4Q4H - chains A and B; structure by X-ray diffraction, 2.53 A resolution.

Chain A:
Protein: ABC transporter
Organism: Thermotoga maritima
UniProtKB: Q9WYC3 (Q9WYC3_THEMA); residue numbers follow UniProt; this construct covers 2-577
Amino-acid sequence (587 residues; each row starts with the number of its first residue; numbers below 1 keep their minus sign (Gly-9 is residue -9)):
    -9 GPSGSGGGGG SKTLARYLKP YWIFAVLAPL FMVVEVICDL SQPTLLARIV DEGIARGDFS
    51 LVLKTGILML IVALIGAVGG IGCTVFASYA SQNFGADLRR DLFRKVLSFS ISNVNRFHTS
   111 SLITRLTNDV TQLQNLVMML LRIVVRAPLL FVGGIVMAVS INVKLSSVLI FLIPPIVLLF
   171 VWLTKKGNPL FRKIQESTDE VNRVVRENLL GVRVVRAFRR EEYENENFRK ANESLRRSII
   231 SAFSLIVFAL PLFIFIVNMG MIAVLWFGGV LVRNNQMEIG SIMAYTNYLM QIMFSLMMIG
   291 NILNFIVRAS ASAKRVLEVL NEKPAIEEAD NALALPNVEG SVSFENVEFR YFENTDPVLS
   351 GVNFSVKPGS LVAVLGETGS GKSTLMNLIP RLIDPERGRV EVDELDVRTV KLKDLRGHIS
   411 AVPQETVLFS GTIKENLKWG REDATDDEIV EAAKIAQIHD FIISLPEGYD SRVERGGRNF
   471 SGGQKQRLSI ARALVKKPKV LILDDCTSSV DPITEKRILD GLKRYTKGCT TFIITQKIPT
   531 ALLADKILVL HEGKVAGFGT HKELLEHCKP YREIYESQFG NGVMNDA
Unresolved in the structure: -9 to -3, 570-577
Differences from the reference sequence: expression tag (-9 to 1)
Reported in the primary citation:
  - conformationally variable residues (loop rearrangement): Asp494, Asp501
  - mutagenesis - D501A (16-fold): decreased catalytic activity on ATP

Chain B:
Protein: Uncharacterized ABC transporter ATP-binding protein TM_0288
Organism: Thermotoga maritima
UniProtKB: Q9WYC4 (Y288_THEMA); residue numbers follow UniProt; this construct covers 1-598
Amino-acid sequence (598 residues; each row starts with the number of its first residue):
     1 MPEIRRRPHG PILEKPALKN PTATLRRLLG YLRPHTFTLI MVFVFVTVSS ILGVLSPYLI
    61 GKTIDVVFVP RRFDLLPRYM LILGTIYALT SLLFWLQGKI MLTLSQDVVF RLRKELFEKL
   121 QRVPVGFFDR TPHGDIISRV INDVDNINNV LGNSIIQFFS GIVTLAGAVI MMFRVNVILS
   181 LVTLSIVPLT VLITQIVSSQ TRKYFYENQR VLGQLNGIIE EDISGLTVIK LFTREEKEME
   241 KFDRVNESLR KVGTKAQIFS GVLPPLMNMV NNLGFALISG FGGWLALKDI ITVGTIATFI
   301 GYSRQFTRPL NELSNQFNMI QMALASAERI FEILDLEEEK DDPDAVELRE VRGEIEFKNV
   361 WFSYDKKKPV LKDITFHIKP GQKVALVGPT GSGKTTIVNL LMRFYDVDRG QILVDGIDIR
   421 KIKRSSLRSS IGIVLQDTIL FSTTVKENLK YGNPGATDEE IKEAAKLTHS DHFIKHLPEG
   481 YETVLTDNGE DLSQGQRQLL AITRAFLANP KILILDEATS NVDTKTEKSI QAAMWKLMEG
   541 KTSIIIAHRL NTIKNADLII VLRDGEIVEM GKHDELIQKR GFYYELFTSQ YGLVVEKE
Unresolved in the structure: 1-9, 593-598
Curated features (UniProtKB/Swiss-Prot):
  - binding site (ATP): Gly388 to Thr395
Reported in the primary citation:
  - conformationally variable residues: Asn521
  - contacts within the chain: Ser493-Asp523 (hydrogen bond)
  - mutagenesis - D523A: increased catalytic activity on ATP
  - catalytic residues: Glu517 (proposed by the authors, not directly observed)

Chain A / chain B interface:
Pairs across the interface - 227 pairs, chain A then chain B:
  Tyr11(A) - Arg250(B)
  Glu25(A) - Pro265(B)
  Glu25(A) - Asn268(B)
  Asp29(A) - Asn268(B)  hydrogen bond
  Asp29(A) - Asn272(B)  hydrogen bond
  Gln32(A) - Asn272(B)
  Gln32(A) - Phe275(B)
  Leu36(A) - Phe275(B)  hydrophobic
  Leu36(A) - Ser279(B)
  Leu36(A) - Ile300(B)  hydrophobic
  Ile39(A) - Ser279(B)
  Gly43(A) - Leu287(B)
  Ile44(A) - Gly283(B)
  Ile44(A) - Ala286(B)  hydrophobic
  Ile44(A) - Leu287(B)
  Ile44(A) - Ile296(B)  hydrophobic
  Gly47(A) - Leu287(B)
  Asp48(A) - Leu287(B)
  Phe49(A) - Leu287(B)  hydrophobic
  Phe49(A) - Lys288(B)
  Val52(A) - Gly280(B)
  Val52(A) - Gly283(B)
  Val52(A) - Trp284(B)
  Val52(A) - Leu287(B)  hydrophobic
  Met59(A) - Phe275(B)  hydrophobic
  Met59(A) - Ala276(B)  hydrophobic
  Met59(A) - Ser279(B)
  Leu60(A) - Leu273(B)  hydrophobic
  Leu60(A) - Ala276(B)  hydrophobic
  Ala63(A) - Asn272(B)
  Ala63(A) - Leu273(B)  hydrophobic
  Leu64(A) - Met269(B)  hydrophobic
  Ala67(A) - Met269(B)  hydrophobic
  Gly70(A) - Pro265(B)
  Ile71(A) - Val262(B)  hydrophobic
  Ile71(A) - Pro265(B)
  Thr74(A) - Ile258(B)
  Thr74(A) - Gly261(B)
  Ser78(A) - Thr254(B)
  Ser78(A) - Gln257(B)
  Ser78(A) - Ile258(B)  hydrogen bond (side chain-backbone)
  Tyr79(A) - Thr254(B)
  Gln82(A) - Leu249(B)
  Gln82(A) - Gly253(B)
  Gln82(A) - Thr254(B)
  Asn83(A) - Arg250(B)  hydrogen bond
  Ala86(A) - Asn246(B)  hydrogen bond (backbone-side chain)
  Ala86(A) - Arg250(B)
  Asp87(A) - Arg250(B)  salt bridge
  Arg89(A) - Leu215(B)
  Arg89(A) - Phe242(B)
  Arg89(A) - Asn246(B)  hydrogen bond
  Arg89(A) - Leu249(B)
  Arg90(A) - Met239(B)
  Arg90(A) - Phe242(B)
  Arg90(A) - Asp243(B)  salt bridge
  Arg90(A) - Asn246(B)
  Phe93(A) - Asp222(B)
  Phe93(A) - Phe242(B)  hydrophobic
  Val96(A) - Ile223(B)  hydrophobic
  Val96(A) - Leu226(B)
  Leu97(A) - Lys230(B)  hydrogen bond (backbone-side chain)
  Leu97(A) - Glu235(B)
  Phe99(A) - Leu226(B)
  Phe99(A) - Lys230(B)
  Val104(A) - Leu226(B)  hydrophobic
  Thr109(A) - Ile223(B)
  Leu112(A) - Ile223(B)
  Ile113(A) - Glu220(B)
  Ile113(A) - Ile223(B)
  Leu116(A) - Ile219(B)
  Thr117(A) - Asn216(B)
  Asn125(A) - Gln257(B)
  Arg132(A) - Gly261(B)
  Arg136(A) - Asn268(B)
  Arg193(A) - Ser442(B)
  Val195(A) - Ile137(B)  hydrophobic
  Arg196(A) - Ile137(B)
  Glu197(A) - Phe441(B)
  Glu197(A) - Ser442(B)  hydrogen bond
  Glu197(A) - Asn488(B)
  Asn198(A) - Gln121(B)  hydrogen bond
  Leu199(A) - Leu120(B)  hydrophobic
  Leu199(A) - Phe128(B)  hydrophobic
  Leu199(A) - His133(B)
  Leu199(A) - Ile137(B)  hydrophobic
  Leu200(A) - His133(B)
  Leu200(A) - Ile439(B)  hydrophobic
  Gly201(A) - Ile439(B)
  Val202(A) - Phe128(B)  hydrophobic
  Arg203(A) - Val125(B)
  Arg203(A) - Asp129(B)  salt bridge
  Arg203(A) - Asn399(B)  hydrogen bond
  Arg203(A) - Phe404(B)
  Arg203(A) - Leu435(B)
  Val204(A) - Ile439(B)  hydrophobic
  Val204(A) - Arg504(B)
  Val205(A) - Gln121(B)
  Val205(A) - Tyr451(B)
  Arg206(A) - Leu120(B)  hydrogen bond (side chain-backbone)
  Arg206(A) - Gln121(B)  hydrogen bond (side chain-backbone)
  Arg206(A) - Arg122(B)
  Arg206(A) - Val123(B)  hydrogen bond (side chain-backbone)
  Arg206(A) - Pro124(B)
  Arg206(A) - Val125(B)
  Arg206(A) - Phe128(B)
  Arg206(A) - Glu339(B)  salt bridge
  Arg206(A) - Arg428(B)
  Ala207(A) - Arg428(B)
  Phe208(A) - Tyr451(B)  hydrophobic
  Phe208(A) - Gly452(B)
  Phe208(A) - Arg504(B)
  Phe208(A) - Ala508(B)  hydrophobic
  Arg209(A) - Ser425(B)
  Arg209(A) - Arg428(B)  hydrogen bond (side chain-backbone)
  Arg209(A) - Ser429(B)
  Arg209(A) - Gly452(B)
  Arg210(A) - Tyr451(B)  hydrogen bond (side chain-backbone)
  Glu211(A) - Gln121(B)
  Glu212(A) - Arg122(B)  salt bridge
  Tyr213(A) - Tyr451(B)  hydrophobic
  Glu214(A) - Phe117(B)
  Glu214(A) - Gln121(B)
  Glu214(A) - Tyr451(B)  hydrogen bond
  Asn215(A) - Phe117(B)
  Asn215(A) - Glu118(B)
  Phe218(A) - Arg113(B)
  Phe218(A) - Phe117(B)  hydrophobic
  Asn222(A) - Phe110(B)  hydrogen bond (side chain-backbone)
  Asn222(A) - Arg113(B)  hydrogen bond
  Glu223(A) - Phe110(B)
  Leu225(A) - Arg113(B)
  Arg226(A) - Gln106(B)
  Arg226(A) - Asp107(B)  salt bridge
  Arg226(A) - Phe110(B)
  Ile229(A) - Gln106(B)
  Ile230(A) - Leu102(B)
  Ile230(A) - Thr103(B)
  Ile230(A) - Gln106(B)
  Phe233(A) - Leu102(B)
  Ser234(A) - Leu102(B)
  Val237(A) - Trp95(B)
  Val237(A) - Gly98(B)
  Val237(A) - Lys99(B)
  Phe238(A) - Trp95(B)
  Pro241(A) - Ser91(B)  hydrogen bond (backbone-side chain)
  Pro241(A) - Phe94(B)
  Pro241(A) - Trp95(B)
  Ile244(A) - Ser91(B)
  Ile244(A) - Phe94(B)  hydrophobic
  Phe245(A) - Ala88(B)  hydrophobic
  Phe245(A) - Ser91(B)  hydrogen bond (backbone-side chain)
  Asn248(A) - Tyr87(B)
  Met249(A) - Gly84(B)
  Met251(A) - Tyr87(B)
  Ile252(A) - Met80(B)
  Ile252(A) - Leu83(B)  hydrophobic
  Ile252(A) - Tyr87(B)  hydrophobic
  Leu255(A) - Phe68(B)
  Leu255(A) - Met80(B)  hydrophobic
  Trp256(A) - Leu76(B)  hydrophobic
  Trp256(A) - Pro77(B)  hydrophobic
  Trp256(A) - Met80(B)
  Gly259(A) - Phe68(B)
  Gly259(A) - Phe73(B)
  Gly259(A) - Leu76(B)
  Val262(A) - Phe68(B)  hydrophobic
  Val262(A) - Arg71(B)  hydrogen bond (backbone-side chain)
  Val262(A) - Phe73(B)  hydrophobic
  Arg263(A) - Arg71(B)  hydrogen bond (backbone-side chain)
  Arg263(A) - Phe73(B)
  Asn265(A) - Arg71(B)  hydrogen bond
  Ile269(A) - Ile64(B)  hydrophobic
  Met273(A) - Ile64(B)  hydrophobic
  Met273(A) - Val293(B)  hydrophobic
  Met273(A) - Ala297(B)  hydrophobic
  Asn277(A) - Phe275(B)
  Asn277(A) - Ile300(B)
  Glu367(A) - Asp523(B)
  Glu367(A) - Thr524(B)  hydrogen bond (side chain-backbone)
  Thr368(A) - Asn521(B)
  Pro380(A) - Leu231(B)  hydrophobic
  Leu382(A) - Thr227(B)
  Lys403(A) - Thr233(B)
  Lys403(A) - Glu236(B)  salt bridge
  Arg406(A) - Lys230(B)
  Arg406(A) - Leu231(B)
  Ile409(A) - Leu231(B)
  Ala411(A) - Leu231(B)  hydrophobic
  Val417(A) - Gly225(B)
  Phe419(A) - Glu221(B)
  Phe419(A) - Asp222(B)
  Phe419(A) - Gly225(B)
  Phe419(A) - Val228(B)  hydrophobic
  Phe419(A) - Ile229(B)  hydrophobic
  Ser420(A) - Glu221(B)  hydrogen bond (backbone-side chain)
  Trp429(A) - Val228(B)
  Trp429(A) - Phe232(B)
  Trp429(A) - Arg234(B)
  Trp429(A) - Glu238(B)
  Gly430(A) - Phe232(B)
  Glu432(A) - Lys237(B)  salt bridge
  Arg465(A) - Gly217(B)
  Arg465(A) - Glu220(B)  salt bridge
  Arg465(A) - Glu221(B)
  Gly466(A) - Glu221(B)  hydrogen bond (backbone-side chain)
  Arg482(A) - Val228(B)
  Arg482(A) - Phe232(B)
  Lys486(A) - Leu231(B)  hydrogen bond (side chain-backbone)
  Ser499(A) - Ser520(B)
  Val500(A) - His548(B)
  Pro502(A) - Pro389(B)  hydrophobic
  Pro502(A) - Thr390(B)
  Ile503(A) - Leu586(B)  hydrophobic
  Ile503(A) - Ser589(B)
  Lys506(A) - Ser589(B)
  Gln526(A) - Thr519(B)  hydrogen bond (side chain-backbone)
  Gln526(A) - Ser520(B)  hydrogen bond (side chain-backbone)
  Gln526(A) - Val522(B)
  Pro529(A) - Gln590(B)
  Glu563(A) - Thr524(B)
  Glu563(A) - Lys528(B)
  Ile564(A) - Thr524(B)
  Ser567(A) - Lys528(B)
  Gln568(A) - Leu550(B)
  Phe569(A) - Leu550(B)  hydrophobic
  Phe569(A) - Tyr591(B)  hydrophobic
Also at the interface, not in a pair above, chain A (135 interface residues in all): Pro33, Val40, Val75, Ser81, Arg94, Ser98, Ile101, Met128, Val194, Gly258, Ile272, Gly407, Gln414, Leu418, Glu566
Also at the interface, not in a pair above, chain B (133 interface residues in all): Ile60, Lys114, Ile218, Ser224, Leu266, Leu277, Met402, Ile433, Glu447, Lys450, Pro454, Ala505, Lys525, Glu527, Gln531, Asn551, Glu585

In short:
The interface between chain A and chain B involves 135 residues on one side and 133 on the other, with 29
hydrogen bonds and 9 salt bridges. Among the polar pairs are Asp87(A)-Arg250(B), Arg90(A)-Asp243(B) and
Arg203(A)-Asp129(B). From the paper: the catalytic residue Glu517(B); D501A of chain A reduces catalytic
activity on ATP.
Here chain A is ABC transporter and chain B is Uncharacterized ABC transporter ATP-binding protein TM_0288,
both from Thermotoga maritima. Entry 4Q4H (TM287/288 in its apo state) was determined by X-ray diffraction
together with 4Q4A and 4Q4J from the same study.
